8JHN - chains B and H of the 5 polymer chains in the assembly; structure by electron microscopy, 3.75 A resolution.

# Chain B
Protein: Guanine nucleotide-binding protein G(I)/G(S)/G(T) subunit beta-1
Source organism: Homo sapiens
UniProtKB: P62873 (GBB1_HUMAN); residues 2-340 here = UniProt positions 2-340
Chain sequence (350 residues; each row starts with the number of its first residue; numbers below 1 keep their minus sign (Met-9 is residue -9)):
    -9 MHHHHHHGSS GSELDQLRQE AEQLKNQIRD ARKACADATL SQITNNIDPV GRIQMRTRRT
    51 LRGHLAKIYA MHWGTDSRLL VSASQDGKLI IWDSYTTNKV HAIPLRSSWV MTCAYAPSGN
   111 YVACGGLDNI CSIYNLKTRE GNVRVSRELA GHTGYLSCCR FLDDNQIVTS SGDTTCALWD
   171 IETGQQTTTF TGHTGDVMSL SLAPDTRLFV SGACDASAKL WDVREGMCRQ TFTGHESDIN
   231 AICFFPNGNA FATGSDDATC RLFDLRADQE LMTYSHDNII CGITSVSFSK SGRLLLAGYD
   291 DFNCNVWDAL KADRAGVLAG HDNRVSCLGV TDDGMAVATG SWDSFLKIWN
Disordered / not traced: -9 to 2
Sequence notes: initiating methionine (-9); expression tag (-8 to 1)
Curated features (UniProtKB/Swiss-Prot):
  - modified residue: Ser2 (N-acetylserine), His266 (Phosphohistidine)
  - natural variant: Leu30 (L30F: In MRD42; uncertain significance), Arg52 (R52G: In MRD42), Gly64 (G64V: In MRD42), Asp76 (D76E: In MRD42; D76G: In MRD42), Gly77 (G77S: In MRD42), Lys78 (K78R: In MRD42), Ile80 (I80N: In MRD42; I80T: In MRD42), His91 (H91R: In MRD42; uncertain significance), Ala92 (A92T: In MRD42), Pro94 (P94S: In MRD42), Leu95 (L95P: In MRD42), Arg96 (R96L: In MRD42), 5 further natural variant entries in UniProt

# Chain H
Protein: ScFv16 (Antibody)
Source organism: Mus musculus
Notes: antibody fragment or engineered binder
Chain sequence (248 residues; row label = number of the first residue in the row):
     1 DVQLVESGGG LVQPGGSRKL SCSASGFAFS SFGMHWVRQA PEKGLEWVAY ISSGSGTIYY
    61 ADTVKGRFTI SRDDPKNTLF LQMTSLRSED TAMYYCVRSI YYYGSSPFDF WGQGTTLTVS
   121 SGGGGSGGGG SGGGGSDIVM TQATSSVPVT PGESVSISCR SSKSLLHSNG NTYLYWFLQR
   181 PGQSPQLLIY RMSNLASGVP DRFSGSGSGT AFTLTISRLE AEDVGVYYCM QHLEYPLTFG
   241 AGTKLELK
Disordered / not traced: 73-75, 121-134
Cystine bridges: Cys22-Cys96, Cys159-Cys229

# Interface between chain B and chain H
Residue-residue contacts (7):
  Arg68(B) - Tyr103(H)
  Leu69(B) - Tyr103(H)  hydrophobic
  Arg129(B) - Val2(H)
  Arg129(B) - Arg98(H)
  Glu130(B) - Phe27(H)
  Glu130(B) - Ala28(H)  hydrogen bond (backbone-backbone)
  Gly131(B) - Phe32(H)
Also at the interface, not in a pair above, chain B (11 interface residues in all): Asp66, Asp83, Val90, His91, Leu126, Asn132
Also at the interface, not in a pair above, chain H (9 interface residues in all): Gly26, Ile100, Tyr102

# In short
11 residues of chain B and 9 residues of chain H are in contact; the contacts include 1 hydrogen bond. Its one
hydrogen bond, Glu130(B)-Ala28(H), is backbone to backbone.
Here chain B is Guanine nucleotide-binding protein G(I)/G(S)/G(T) subunit beta-1 (Homo sapiens) and chain H is
ScFv16 (Antibody) (Mus musculus). Entry 8JHN (Structure of MMF-GPR109A-G protein complex) was determined by
electron microscopy together with 8IY9, 8IYH, 8IYW and 8JER from the same study.
